PDB entry 7CNZ | X-ray diffraction, 2.70 A resolution | chains A and C of the 4 polymer chains in the assembly

Chain A (and C):
Protein: Phosphatidylserine decarboxylase beta chain
Organism: Escherichia coli K-12
Notes: EC 4.1.1.65; chain C of this document is another copy of the same molecule, construct and numbering; everything in this record applies to it too
UniProt: A0A6D2XQZ0 (A0A6D2XQZ0_ECOLI); residue numbers follow UniProt; this construct covers 1-253
Amino-acid sequence (253 residues; each row starts with the number of its first residue):
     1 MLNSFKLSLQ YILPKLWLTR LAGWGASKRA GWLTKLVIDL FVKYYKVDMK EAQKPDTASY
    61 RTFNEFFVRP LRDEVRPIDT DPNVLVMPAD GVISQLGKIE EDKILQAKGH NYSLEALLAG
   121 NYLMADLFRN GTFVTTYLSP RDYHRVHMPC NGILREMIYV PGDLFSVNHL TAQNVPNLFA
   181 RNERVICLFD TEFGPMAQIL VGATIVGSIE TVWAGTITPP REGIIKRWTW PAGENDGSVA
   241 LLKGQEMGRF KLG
Disordered / not traced: 1-8 (chain C: 1-12)
Small-molecule neighbours: PEX (1,2-didecanoyl-sn-glycero-3-phosphoethanolamine): A22, G25, A26, F41, Y45, F63, Y137, L138, P140, H144, S166, V167, N168, A203, T204, I205, V206, L252
Reported in the primary citation:
  - binding site for PEX: V37, F41, F63, Y137, S166, V167, L252
  - catalytic residues: H144 (proposed by the authors, not directly observed)
  - mutagenesis - S166A: unchanged catalytic activity
  - mutagenesis - Y137F, Y137F/S166A: decreased catalytic activity
  - mutagenesis - H144A, H144N: abolished catalytic activity
  - mutagenesis - H144A, H144N: abolished binding to 10PS or 14PS
  - mutagenesis - H144A, H144N: decreased binding to 8PE
  - catalytic residues: D90, D142
  - mutagenesis - D90A, D90N: unchanged catalytic activity on PS decarboxylation

Interface between chain A and chain C:
Residue-residue contacts (21):
  Y11(A) with W17(C)
  E115(A) with R227(C)
  A119(A) with I225(C)
  G120(A) with I225(C)
  Y122(A) with L123(C); R227(C)
  L123(A) with Y122(C)
  E156(A) with Y122(C)
  N177(A) with I224(C)
  A180(A) with I224(C), hydrophobic
  R181(A) with R221(C); E222(C); G223(C)
  E222(A) with R181(C)
  G223(A) with R181(C)
  I224(A) with N177(C); A180(C), hydrophobic
  I225(A) with A119(C); G120(C); I225(C), hydrophobic
  R227(A) with Y122(C)
Also at the interface, not in a pair above, chain A (19 interface residues in all): I12, A116, N121, R221
Also at the interface, not in a pair above, chain C (18 interface residues in all): E115, A116, N121, E156

In short:
Chain A and chain C form an interface of 19 and 18 residues respectively. Bound to chain A: compound PEX. From
the paper: catalytic residues H144(A), D90(A) and D142(A); Y137F and Y137F/S166A of chain A reduce catalytic
activity; 7 substitutions were tested in all.
Both chains are Phosphatidylserine decarboxylase beta chain (Escherichia coli K-12). Entry 7CNZ (Crystal
structure of 10PE bound PSD from E. coli (2.70 A)) was determined by X-ray diffraction together with 7CNW,
7CNX and 7CNY from the same study.
